Entry 6TGG (X-ray diffraction, 2.00 A resolution); this record covers chains H and P.

[Chain H]
Protein: ScFv_SM3
From: Mus musculus
Notes: antibody fragment or engineered binder
Amino-acid sequence (244 residues; each row starts with the number of its first residue; note: 873 numbers in that range are skipped by the numbering (no residue carries them; nothing is unmodelled there)):
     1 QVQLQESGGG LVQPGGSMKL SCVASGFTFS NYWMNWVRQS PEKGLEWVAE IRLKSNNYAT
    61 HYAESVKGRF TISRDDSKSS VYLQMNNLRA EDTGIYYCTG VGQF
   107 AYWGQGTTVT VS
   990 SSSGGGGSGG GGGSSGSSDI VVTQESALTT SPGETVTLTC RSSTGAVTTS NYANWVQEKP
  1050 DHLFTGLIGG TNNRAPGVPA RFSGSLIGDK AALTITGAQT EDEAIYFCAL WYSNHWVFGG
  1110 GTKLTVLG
Disordered / not traced: 990-1008
Cystine bridges: Cys-22/Cys-98, Cys-1029/Cys-1097
What the authors report for this chain:
  - binding site for the ligand N8W: Trp-33

[Chain P]
Protein: Mucin-1
UniProtKB: P15941 (MUC1_HUMAN); residues 1-6 here correspond to UniProt positions 141-146 (UniProt number = residue number + 140)
Amino-acid sequence (6 residues; row label = number of the first residue in the row):
     1 APDTRP
Covalent attachments: compound N8W linked to Thr-4
Small-molecule neighbours: N8W (N-[(6S,7R,8S,8AR)-7,8-bis(oxidanyl)-3-oxidanylidene-1,5,6,7,8,8A-hexahydro-[1,3]oxazolo[3,4-a]pyridin-6-yl]ethanamide): Pro-2, Asp-3, Arg-5, Pro-6
Curated features (UniProtKB/Swiss-Prot):
  - glycosylation: Thr-4 (O-linked (GalNAc...) threonine)

[How chain H and chain P interact]
Residue-residue contacts (15; chain H residue first):
  Asn-31(H) with Arg-5(P)
  Tyr-32(H) with Asp-3(P); Arg-5(P); Pro-6(P), hydrogen bond (side chain-backbone)
  Trp-33(H) with Ala-1(P); Pro-2(P); Asp-3(P), hydrogen bond (backbone-side chain)
  Gln-103(H) with Asp-3(P), hydrogen bond (side chain-backbone); Thr-4(P)
  Tyr-1041(H) with Ala-1(P), hydrogen bond (side chain-backbone); Pro-2(P); Thr-4(P)
  Trp-1100(H) with Ala-1(P); Pro-2(P), hydrophobic
  Trp-1105(H) with Pro-2(P), hydrophobic
Also at the interface, not in a pair above, chain H (9 interface residues in all): Arg-52, Gly-102
Interface features reported in the paper:
  - residue pairs: Tyr-32(H)/Arg-5(P) (hydrophobic contact), Tyr-32(H)/Pro-6(P) (hydrogen bond), Trp-33(H)/Asp-3(P) (hydrophobic contact)
  - epitope / paratope residues, chain H: Tyr-32(H), Trp-33(H)
  - epitope / paratope residues, chain P: Pro-2(P), Asp-3(P), Thr-4(P), Arg-5(P), Pro-6(P)
  - interface residues, chain P: Pro-2(P), Thr-4(P)

[In short]
9 residues of chain H face 6 of chain P across their interface; the contacts include 4 hydrogen bonds. Polar
contacts include Tyr-32(H)/Pro-6(P), Trp-33(H)/Asp-3(P) and Gln-103(H)/Asp-3(P). The authors report
hydrophobic contacts between Tyr-32(H) and Arg-5(P) and Trp-33(H) and Asp-3(P); a hydrogen bond between
Tyr-32(H) and Pro-6(P). The paper reports a binding site for the ligand N8W at Trp-33(H); epitope/paratope
residues Tyr-32(H), Trp-33(H) and Pro-2(P) among others.
Chain H is ScFv_SM3 (Mus musculus) and chain P is Mucin-1; the structure, scFv-1SM3 in complex with
glycopeptide containing an sp2-imino sugar, was determined by X-ray diffraction.
